PDB entry 9ARQ | X-ray diffraction, 2.00 A resolution | chain A

Chain A:
Protein: 3C-like proteinase nsp5
Source organism: Severe acute respiratory syndrome coronavirus 2
Notes: EC 3.4.22.69
UniProt: P0DTD1 (R1AB_SARS2); residues 1-306 here correspond to UniProt positions 3264-3569 (UniProt number = residue number + 3263)
Amino-acid sequence (306 residues; numbered 1 to 306; the number before each row is that of its first residue):
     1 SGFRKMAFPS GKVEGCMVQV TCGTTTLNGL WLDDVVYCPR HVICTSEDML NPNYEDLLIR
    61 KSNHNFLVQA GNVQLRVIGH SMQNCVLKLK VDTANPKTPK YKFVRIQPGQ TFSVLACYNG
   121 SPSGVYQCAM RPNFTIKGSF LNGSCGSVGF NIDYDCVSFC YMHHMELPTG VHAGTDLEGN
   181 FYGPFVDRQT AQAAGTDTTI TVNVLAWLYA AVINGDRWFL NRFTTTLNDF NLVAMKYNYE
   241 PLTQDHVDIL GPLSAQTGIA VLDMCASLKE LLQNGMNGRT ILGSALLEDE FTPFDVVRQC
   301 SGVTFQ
Swiss-Prot annotation at these positions:
  - active site: His-41 (For 3CL-PRO activity), Cys-145 (Nucleophile)
  - site: Gln-306 (Cleavage)
  - cross-link (Glycyl lysine isopeptide (Lys-Gly)): Lys-5 (interchain with G-Cter in ubiquitin), Lys-90 (interchain with G-Cter in ubiquitin)
Covalently attached groups: compound T2L linked to Cys-145
Residues lining bound ligands: T2L ((1R,2S,5S)-N-{(1S,2S)-1-(4-fluoro-1,3-benzothiazol-2-yl)-1-hydroxy-3-[(3S)-2-oxopyrrolidin-3-yl]propan-2-yl}-6,6-dimethyl-3-[3-methyl-N-(trifluoroacetyl)-L-valyl]-3-azabicyclo[3.1.0]hexane-2-carboxamide): Ser-1, Thr-25, Thr-26, His-41, Met-49, Tyr-54, Phe-140, Leu-141, Asn-142, Gly-143, Ser-144, His-163, His-164, Met-165, Glu-166, Leu-167, Pro-168, His-172, Asp-187, Arg-188, Gln-189, Thr-190, Gln-192
Reported in the primary citation:
  - binding site for T2L: His-163, Glu-166
  - self-association interface (contacts with another copy of this molecule); pairs are residue here / residue on that copy: Glu-166/Ser-1

Summary:
Covalently linked compound T2L: at Cys-145. From UniProt: active-site residues His-41 and Cys-145. From the
paper: a binding site for T2L at His-163 and Glu-166; a self-association interface involving Glu-166.
Chain A is 3C-like proteinase nsp5 (Severe acute respiratory syndrome coronavirus 2); the structure, Crystal
structure of SARS-CoV-2 main protease (authentic protein) in complex with an inhibitor TKB-245, was determined
by X-ray diffraction, deposited together with 9ARS, 9ART and 9AVQ.
